Entry 5V8L (electron microscopy, 4.30 A resolution (low resolution: residue-level contacts below are approximate; hydrogen-bond / salt-bridge calls are withheld)); this record covers chains A and D of the 14 polymer chains in the assembly.

== Chain A (and D) ==
Protein: gp120
Source organism: Human immunodeficiency virus 1
Notes: chain D of this document is another copy of the same molecule, construct and numbering; everything in this record applies to it too
Reference sequence: Q2N0S6 (Q2N0S6_9HIV1); the construct lacks a stretch of the UniProt sequence and is renumbered around it, so the offset changes along the chain: 31-141 = UniProt 30-140; 150-185 = UniProt 141-176; 189-309 = UniProt 188-308; 312-321 = UniProt 309-318; 2 more segments
Amino-acid sequence (481 residues; row label = number of the first residue in the row; note: 14 numbers in that range are skipped by the numbering (no residue carries them; nothing is unmodelled there); a row labelled like 185A-185K holds insertion residues (185A, then the next letters in order)):
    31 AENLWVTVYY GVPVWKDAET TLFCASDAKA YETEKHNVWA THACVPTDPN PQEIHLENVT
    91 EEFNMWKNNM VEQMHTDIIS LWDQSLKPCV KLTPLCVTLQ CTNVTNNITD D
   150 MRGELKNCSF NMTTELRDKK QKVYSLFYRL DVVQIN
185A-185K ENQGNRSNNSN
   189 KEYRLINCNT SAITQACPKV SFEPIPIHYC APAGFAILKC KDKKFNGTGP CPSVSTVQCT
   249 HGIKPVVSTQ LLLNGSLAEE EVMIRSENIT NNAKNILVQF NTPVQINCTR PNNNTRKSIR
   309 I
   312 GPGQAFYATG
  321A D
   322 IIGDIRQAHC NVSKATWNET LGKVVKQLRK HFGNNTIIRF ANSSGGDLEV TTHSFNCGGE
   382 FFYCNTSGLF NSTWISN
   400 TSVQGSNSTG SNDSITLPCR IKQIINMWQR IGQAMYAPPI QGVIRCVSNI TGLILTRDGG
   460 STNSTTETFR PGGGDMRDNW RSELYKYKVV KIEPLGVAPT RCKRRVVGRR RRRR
Unresolved in the structure: 31, 185A-185K, 400-411, 507-513 (chain D: 31, 185B-185K, 400-410, 507-513)
Cystine bridges: Cys54-Cys74, Cys119-Cys205, Cys126-Cys196, Cys131-Cys157, Cys218-Cys247, Cys228-Cys239, Cys296-Cys331, Cys378-Cys445, Cys385-Cys418
Glycans and other covalent adducts: N-acetylglucosamine (NAG) linked to Asn88, Asn133, Asn156, Asn160, Asn197, Asn234, Asn295, Asn301, Asn332, Asn339, Asn355, Asn363, Asn386, Asn392, Asn448; glycan linked to Asn262, Asn276
Differences from the reference sequence: conflict Asn332 (Thr330 in Q2N0S6), Cys501 (Ala498 in Q2N0S6); expression tag (509-513)
Reported in the primary citation:
  - post-translational modification sites: Asn156, Asn160
  - binding site for N-acetylglucosamine: Lys171, Tyr173
  - mutagenesis - N156D: abolished binding to PGT145 Fab
  - mutagenesis - N156D, N156K: abolished binding to PGT145 antibody, heavy chain
  - mutagenesis - N156D, M161A: decreased stability
  - mutagenesis - N160A, N160K, M161A, T162A, L165A, D167A: decreased binding to PGT145 antibody, heavy chain

== Interface between chain A and chain D ==
Pairs across the interface (15):
  Glu164(A) with Cys126(D); Cys196(D)
  Leu165(A) with Cys126(D); Thr128(D); Ile184(D); Arg192(D)
  Arg166(A) with Cys126(D); Val127(D)
  Asp167(A) with Val127(D); Thr128(D)
  Pro313(A) with Cys196(D); Thr198(D); Ala200(D)
  Gly314(A) with Thr198(D); Ser199(D)
Also at the interface, not in a pair above, chain D (10 interface residues in all): Asn195

== In short ==
6 residues of chain A and 10 residues of chain D are in contact. The paper reports a binding site for
N-acetylglucosamine at Lys171(A) and Tyr173(A); N160A, N160K and M161A of chain A, among others, reduce
binding to PGT145 antibody, heavy chain; 8 substitutions were tested in all.
Both chains are gp120 (Human immunodeficiency virus 1). Entry 5V8L (BG505 SOSIP.664 trimer in complex with
broadly neutralizing HIV antibodies 3BNC117 and PGT145) was determined by electron microscopy (same
publication as 5V8M and 5UY3).
